6DBT - chains A and H of the 8 polymer chains in the assembly; structure by electron microscopy, 4.30 A resolution (low resolution: residue-level contacts below are approximate; hydrogen-bond / salt-bridge calls are withheld).

# Chain A
Name: Recombination activating gene 1 - MBP chimera
Organism: Escherichia coli
Notes: EC 2.3.2.27
UniProtKB: chimeric construct of P0AEX9, O13033: residues -113 to 250 from P0AEX9 (MALE_ECOLI) positions 29-392 (UniProt number = residue number + 142); residues 271-1031 from O13033 positions 271-1031 (same numbers)
Amino-acid sequence (1159 residues; each row starts with the number of its first residue; numbers below 1 keep their minus sign (Met-127 is residue -127)):
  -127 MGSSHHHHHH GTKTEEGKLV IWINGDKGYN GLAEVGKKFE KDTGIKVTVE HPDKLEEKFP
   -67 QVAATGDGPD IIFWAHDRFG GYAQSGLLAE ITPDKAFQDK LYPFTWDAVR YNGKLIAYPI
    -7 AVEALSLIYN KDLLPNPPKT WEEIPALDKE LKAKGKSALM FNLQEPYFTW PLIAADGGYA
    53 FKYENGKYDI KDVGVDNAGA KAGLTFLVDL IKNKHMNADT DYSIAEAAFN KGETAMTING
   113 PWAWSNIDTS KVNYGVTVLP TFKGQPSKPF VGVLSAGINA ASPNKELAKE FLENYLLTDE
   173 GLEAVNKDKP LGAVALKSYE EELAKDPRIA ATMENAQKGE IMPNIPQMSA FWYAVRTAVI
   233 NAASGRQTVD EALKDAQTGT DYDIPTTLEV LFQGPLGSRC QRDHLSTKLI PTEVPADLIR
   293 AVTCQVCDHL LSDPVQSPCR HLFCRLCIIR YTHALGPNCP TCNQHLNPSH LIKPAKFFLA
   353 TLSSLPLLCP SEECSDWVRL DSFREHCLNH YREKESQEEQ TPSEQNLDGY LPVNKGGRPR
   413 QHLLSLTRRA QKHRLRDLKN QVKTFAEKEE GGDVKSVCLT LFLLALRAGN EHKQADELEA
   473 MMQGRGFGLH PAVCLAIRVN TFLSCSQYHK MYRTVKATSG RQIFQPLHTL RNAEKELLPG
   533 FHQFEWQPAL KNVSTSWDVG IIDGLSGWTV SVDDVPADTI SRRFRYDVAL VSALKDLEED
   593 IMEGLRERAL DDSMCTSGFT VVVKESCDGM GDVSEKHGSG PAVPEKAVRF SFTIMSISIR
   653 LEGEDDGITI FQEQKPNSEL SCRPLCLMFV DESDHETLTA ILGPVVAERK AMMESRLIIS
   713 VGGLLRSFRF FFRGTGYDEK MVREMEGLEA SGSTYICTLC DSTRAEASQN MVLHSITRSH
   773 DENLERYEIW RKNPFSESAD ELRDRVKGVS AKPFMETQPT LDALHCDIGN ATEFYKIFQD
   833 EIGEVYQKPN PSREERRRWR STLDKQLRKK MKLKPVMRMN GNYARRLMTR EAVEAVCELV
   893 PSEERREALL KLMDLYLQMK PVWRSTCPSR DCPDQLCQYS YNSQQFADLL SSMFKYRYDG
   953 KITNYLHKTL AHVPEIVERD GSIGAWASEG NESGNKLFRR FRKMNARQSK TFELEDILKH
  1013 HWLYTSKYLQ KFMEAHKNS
Unresolved in the structure: -127 to 407, 629-635, 1029-1031
Construct notes: initiating methionine (-127); expression tag (-126 to -114); linker (251-270)
Ion coordination: Zn2+: Cys749, Cys752, His959, His964; Ca2+ near Glu984 (its only coordinating residue here)

# Chain H
Molecule: Reverse strand of 23-RSS substrate DNA
Sequence (61 nucleotides; row label = number of the first residue in the row):
     1 CTGCAGGGTT TTTGTACAGC CAGACAGTGG AGTACTACCA CTGTGTAAGA CAGGCCAGAT
    61 C

# Chain A / chain H interface
Contacting residue pairs (28; chain A residue first):
  Gly408(A) with DG8(H); DT9(H); DT10(H)
  Gly409(A) with DT9(H); DT10(H)
  Arg410(A) with DT10(H); DT11(H); DT12(H); DT13(H)
  Arg412(A) with DT11(H)
  Leu418(A) with DT12(H)
  Thr419(A) with DT13(H)
  Arg421(A) with DT13(H); DG14(H); DT15(H)
  Ala422(A) with DT12(H)
  His425(A) with DT12(H)
  Arg426(A) with DT12(H)
  His501(A) with DT36(H)
  Tyr504(A) with DC35(H)
  Arg505(A) with DT36(H)
  Lys508(A) with DC35(H)
  Gln514(A) with DA34(H)
  His520(A) with DA34(H)
  Lys628(A) with DG43(H); DT44(H)
  Gln1000(A) with DT42(H)
  Ser1001(A) with DC41(H)
Other interface residues (no listed pair), chain A (21 interface residues in all): Gln413, Pro518

# Summary
The interface between chain A and chain H involves 21 residues on one side and 15 on the other. Cys749(A),
Cys752(A), His959(A) and His964(A) coordinate Zn2+.
Here chain A is Recombination activating gene 1 - MBP chimera (Escherichia coli) and chain H is Reverse strand
of 23-RSS substrate DNA. Entry 6DBT (Cryo-EM structure of RAG in complex with 12-RSS and 23-RSS substrate
DNAs) was determined by electron microscopy (same publication as 6DBI, 6DBJ, 6DBL, 6DBO, 6DBQ, 6DBR and 4
further entries).
